Entry 5TSR (X-ray diffraction, 3.19 A resolution); this record covers chains A and B of the 4 polymer chains in the assembly.

[Chain A]
Name: Protein tyrosine phosphatase type IVA 3
From: Homo sapiens
Notes: EC 3.1.3.48
UniProt: O75365 (TP4A3_HUMAN); residues 1-169 here = UniProt positions 1-169
Amino-acid sequence (172 residues; row label = number of the first residue in the row; numbers below 1 keep their minus sign (Gly-2 is residue -2)):
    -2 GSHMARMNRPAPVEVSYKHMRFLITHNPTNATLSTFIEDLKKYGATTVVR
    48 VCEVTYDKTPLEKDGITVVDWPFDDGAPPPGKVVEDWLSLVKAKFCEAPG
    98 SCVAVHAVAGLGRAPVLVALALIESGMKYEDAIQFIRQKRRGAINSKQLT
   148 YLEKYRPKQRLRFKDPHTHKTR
Disordered / not traced: -2 to 4, 160-169
Sequence notes: expression tag (-2 to 0); engineered mutation Ala104 (Cys in O75365)
UniProt features mapped onto this chain:
  - active site: Asp72 (Proton donor)
  - binding site (substrate): Arg110
  - mutagenesis: Cys49 (C49A: No effect on enzymatic activity), Asp71 (D71A: No effect on enzymatic activity), Asp72 (D72A: Abolishes enzymatic activity), Ala111 (A111S: Enhances catalytic activity)
What the authors report for this chain:
  - mutagenesis - C49A, C49S: decreased binding to Metal transporter CNNM3 (chain B)
  - mutagenesis - C49A, C49S, D72A, L108A: decreased catalytic activity
  - catalytic residues: Asp72 (citing earlier work)
  - mutagenesis - C104A, R110A: abolished catalytic activity
  - mutagenesis - A111S: unchanged binding to Metal transporter CNNM3 (chain B)
  - mutagenesis - A111S (15-fold): increased catalytic activity
  - mutagenesis - R138E: unchanged catalytic activity

[Chain B]
Name: Metal transporter CNNM3
From: Homo sapiens
UniProt: Q8NE01 (CNNM3_HUMAN); residues 309-452 here = UniProt positions 309-452
Amino-acid sequence (155 residues; row label = number of the first residue in the row):
   298 GPLNMIQGVLELRCRTVEDVLTPLEDCFMLDASTVLDFGVLASIMQSGHT
   348 RIPVYEEERSNIVDMLYLKDLAFVDPEDCTPLSTITRFYNHPLHFVFNDT
   398 KLDAVLEEFKRGKSHLAIVQKVNNEGEGDPFYEVLGLVTLEDVIEEIIRS
   448 EILDE
Disordered / not traced: 447-452
Sequence notes: expression tag (298-308)

[Chain A / chain B interface]
Residue-residue contacts (31):
  Asn5(A) - Ser357(B)
  Asn5(A) - Tyr429(B)
  Pro7(A) - Tyr429(B)  hydrophobic
  Asp72(A) - Glu424(B)
  Asp72(A) - Gly425(B)
  Asp72(A) - Asp426(B)  hydrogen bond (side chain-backbone)
  Gly73(A) - Glu424(B)
  Gly73(A) - Gly425(B)
  Gly73(A) - Asp426(B)
  Ala74(A) - Glu424(B)
  Ala104(A) - Asp426(B)
  Val105(A) - Asp426(B)
  Leu108(A) - Asp426(B)
  Leu108(A) - Pro427(B)
  Leu108(A) - Phe428(B)
  Leu108(A) - Tyr429(B)  hydrophobic
  Gly109(A) - Asp426(B)
  Gly109(A) - Pro427(B)
  Arg110(A) - Asp426(B)  salt bridge
  Arg137(A) - Tyr429(B)
  Arg138(A) - Phe394(B)
  Arg138(A) - Asp396(B)  salt bridge
  Arg138(A) - Lys418(B)
  Arg138(A) - Val419(B)
  Arg138(A) - Tyr429(B)  hydrogen bond (backbone-side chain)
  Gly139(A) - Pro427(B)
  Ala140(A) - Pro427(B)
  Asn142(A) - Glu424(B)  hydrogen bond (side chain-backbone)
  Asn142(A) - Gly425(B)
  Asn142(A) - Pro427(B)
  Lys144(A) - Glu424(B)  salt bridge
Also at the interface, not in a pair above, chain A (19 interface residues in all): Ala106, Ile141, Gln145
Also at the interface, not in a pair above, chain B (13 interface residues in all): Asn358, Asn421
The authors on this interface:
  - pairs named by the authors: Asp72(A)-Asp426(B), Leu108(A)-Tyr429(B) (hydrophobic contact), Leu108(A)-Pro427(B) (hydrophobic contact), Arg110(A)-Asp426(B) (salt bridge), Arg138(A)-Asp396(B) (salt bridge)
  - hot spots on chain A (mutagenesis) - D72A, C104A (16-fold), L108A: decreased binding to Metal transporter CNNM3 (chain B)
  - hot spots on chain A (mutagenesis) - R110E: abolished binding to Metal transporter CNNM3 (chain B)

[In short]
The interface between chain A and chain B involves 19 residues on one side and 13 on the other, with 3
hydrogen bonds and 3 salt bridges. Polar contacts include Arg110(A)-Asp426(B), Arg138(A)-Asp396(B) and
Lys144(A)-Glu424(B). The authors report a contact between Asp72(A) and Asp426(B); hydrophobic contacts between
Leu108(A) and Tyr429(B) and Leu108(A) and Pro427(B); salt bridges between Arg110(A) and Asp426(B) and
Arg138(A) and Asp396(B). The paper reports the catalytic residue Asp72(A); C49A, C49S and D72A of chain A,
among others, reduce binding to Metal transporter CNNM3 (chain B); 9 substitutions were tested in all.
Chain A is Protein tyrosine phosphatase type IVA 3 and chain B is Metal transporter CNNM3, both from Homo
sapiens; the structure, Crystal structure of PRL-3 phosphatase in complex with the Bateman domain of CNNM3
magnesium transporter, was determined by X-ray diffraction (same publication as 5K23, 5K24 and 5K25).
